7PXC - chains H and U of the 36 polymer chains in the assembly; structure by electron microscopy, 3.84 A resolution.

== Chain H (and U) ==
Name: Proteasome subunit beta
Source organism: Mycobacterium tuberculosis (strain ATCC 25618 / H37Rv)
Notes: EC 3.4.25.1; chain U of this document is another copy of the same molecule, construct and numbering; everything in this record applies to it too
Reference sequence: P9WHT9 (PSB_MYCTU); residues 244-534 here correspond to UniProt positions 1-291 (UniProt number = residue number - 243)
Amino-acid sequence (291 residues; each row starts with the number of its first residue):
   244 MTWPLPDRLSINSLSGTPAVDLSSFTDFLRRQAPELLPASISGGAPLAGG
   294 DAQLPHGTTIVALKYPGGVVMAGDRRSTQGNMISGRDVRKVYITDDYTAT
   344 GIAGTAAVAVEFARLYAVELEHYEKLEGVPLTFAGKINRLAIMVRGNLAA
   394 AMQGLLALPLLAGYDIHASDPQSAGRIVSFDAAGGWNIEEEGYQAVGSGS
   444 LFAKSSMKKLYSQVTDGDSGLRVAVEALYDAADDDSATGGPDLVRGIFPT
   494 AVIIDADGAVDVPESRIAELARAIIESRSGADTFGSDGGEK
Disordered / not traced: 244-300, 523-534 (chain U: 244-300)
UniProt features mapped onto this chain:
  - active site: Thr-301 (Nucleophile)
  - site: Thr-301 (Covalent link with the inhibitor MLN-273)

== How chain H and chain U interact ==
Pairs across the interface (28; chain H residue first):
  Lys-307(H) / Asp-530(U)  salt bridge
  Lys-307(H) / Gly-531(U)
  Tyr-308(H) / Gly-531(U)
  Pro-309(H) / Gly-531(U)
  Gln-415(H) / Gly-531(U)
  Ser-416(H) / Glu-533(U)
  Glu-432(H) / Asp-530(U)
  Glu-433(H) / Asp-530(U)
  Glu-434(H) / Asp-530(U)  hydrogen bond (backbone-side chain)
  Gly-435(H) / Asp-530(U)  hydrogen bond (backbone-side chain)
  Phe-445(H) / Ser-448(U)
  Ser-448(H) / Phe-445(U)
  Ser-448(H) / Ser-448(U)
  Ser-449(H) / Lys-452(U)
  Lys-451(H) / Asp-473(U)  salt bridge
  Lys-451(H) / Asp-476(U)  salt bridge
  Lys-451(H) / Asp-477(U)  salt bridge
  Lys-452(H) / Ser-449(U)
  Lys-452(H) / Asp-473(U)  salt bridge
  Leu-453(H) / Lys-452(U)
  Tyr-454(H) / Ser-529(U)
  Tyr-454(H) / Asp-530(U)
  Tyr-454(H) / Gly-531(U)  hydrogen bond (side chain-backbone)
  Asp-473(H) / Lys-451(U)  salt bridge
  Asp-473(H) / Lys-452(U)  salt bridge
  Asp-476(H) / Lys-451(U)  salt bridge
  Asp-477(H) / Lys-451(U)  salt bridge
  Arg-521(H) / Lys-451(U)
Also at the interface, not in a pair above, chain H (22 interface residues in all): Gly-310, Leu-444
Also at the interface, not in a pair above, chain U (15 interface residues in all): Leu-444, Leu-453, Arg-521

== Summary ==
22 residues of chain H face 15 of chain U across their interface, with 3 hydrogen bonds and 9 salt bridges.
Polar pairs include Lys-307(H)/Asp-530(U), Lys-451(H)/Asp-473(U) and Lys-451(H)/Asp-476(U). UniProt lists
active-site residue Thr-301(H) on chain H.
Chain H and chain U are both Proteasome subunit beta (Mycobacterium tuberculosis (strain ATCC 25618 / H37Rv));
the structure, Substrate-engaged mycobacterial Proteasome-associated ATPase in complex with open-gate 20S CP -
composite map (state A), was determined by electron microscopy (same publication as 7PX9, 7PXA, 7PXB and
7PXD).
